4IFE - chain A; structure by X-ray diffraction, 3.05 A resolution.

== Chain A ==
Name: Gene 2 protein
Organism: Shigella phage Sf6
UniProt: Q716H3 (Q716H3_BPSFV); numbering as in UniProt (aligned over 1-470)
Chain sequence (490 residues; row label = number of the first residue in the row; numbers below 1 keep their minus sign (Met-19 is residue -19)):
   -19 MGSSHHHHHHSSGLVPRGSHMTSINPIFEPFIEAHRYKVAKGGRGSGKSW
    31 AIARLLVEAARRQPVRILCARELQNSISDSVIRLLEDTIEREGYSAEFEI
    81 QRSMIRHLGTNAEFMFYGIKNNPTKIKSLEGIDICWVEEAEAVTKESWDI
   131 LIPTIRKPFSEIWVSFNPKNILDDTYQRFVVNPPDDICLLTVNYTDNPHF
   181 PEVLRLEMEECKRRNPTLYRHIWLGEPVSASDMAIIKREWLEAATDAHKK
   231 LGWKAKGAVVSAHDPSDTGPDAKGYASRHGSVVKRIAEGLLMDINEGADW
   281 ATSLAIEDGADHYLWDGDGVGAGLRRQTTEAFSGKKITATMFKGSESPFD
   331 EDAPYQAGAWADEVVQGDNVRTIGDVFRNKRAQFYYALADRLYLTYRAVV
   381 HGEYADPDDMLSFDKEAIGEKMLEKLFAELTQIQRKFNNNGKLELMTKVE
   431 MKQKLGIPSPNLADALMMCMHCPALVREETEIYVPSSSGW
Not modelled in the structure: -19 to 3, 337-350, 452-470
Sequence notes: expression tag (-19 to 0)
Small-molecule neighbours: ATP (adenosine-5'-triphosphate): Gly23, Arg24, Gly25, Ser26, Gly27, Lys28, Ser29, Trp30, Asn147, Asn177, His179, Pro181
Reported in the primary citation:
  - conformationally variable residues (helix shift, order/disorder transition): Arg24, Pro181 to Arg194
  - catalytic residues: Arg24 (proposed by the authors, not directly observed)
  - mutagenesis - D244A: abolished catalytic activity

== In short ==
Bound to chain A: ATP. From the paper: the catalytic residue Arg24; D244A abolishes catalytic activity.
Chain A is Gene 2 protein (Shigella phage Sf6); the structure, Crystal Structure of the large terminase
subunit gp2 of bacterial virus Sf6 complexed with ATP, was determined by X-ray diffraction together with 4IDH,
4IEE and 4IEI from the same study.
